8JIM - chains B and S of the 5 polymer chains in the assembly; structure by electron microscopy, 2.98 A resolution.

[Chain B]
Molecule: Guanine nucleotide-binding protein G(I)/G(S)/G(T) subunit beta-1
Source organism: Homo sapiens
UniProtKB: P62873 (GBB1_HUMAN); residues 2-340 here = UniProt positions 2-340
Amino-acid sequence (356 residues; each row starts with the number of its first residue; numbers below 1 keep their minus sign (Met-15 is residue -15)):
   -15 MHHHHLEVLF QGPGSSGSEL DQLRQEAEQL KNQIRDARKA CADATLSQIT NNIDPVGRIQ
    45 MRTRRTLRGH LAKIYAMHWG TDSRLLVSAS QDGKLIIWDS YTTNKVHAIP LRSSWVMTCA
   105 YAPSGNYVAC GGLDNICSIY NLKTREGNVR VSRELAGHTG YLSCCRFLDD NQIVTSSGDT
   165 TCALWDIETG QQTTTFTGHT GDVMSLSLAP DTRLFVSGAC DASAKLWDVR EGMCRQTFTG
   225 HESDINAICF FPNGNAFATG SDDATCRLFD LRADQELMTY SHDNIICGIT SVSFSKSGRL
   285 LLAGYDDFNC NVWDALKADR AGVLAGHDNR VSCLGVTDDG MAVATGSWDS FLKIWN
Unresolved in the structure: -15 to 0
Differences from the reference sequence: initiating methionine (-15); expression tag (-14 to 1)
Curated features (UniProtKB/Swiss-Prot):
  - modified residue: Ser2 (N-acetylserine), His266 (Phosphohistidine)
  - natural variant: Leu30 (L30F: In MRD42; uncertain significance), Arg52 (R52G: In MRD42), Gly64 (G64V: In MRD42), Asp76 (D76E: In MRD42; D76G: In MRD42), Gly77 (G77S: In MRD42), Lys78 (K78R: In MRD42), Ile80 (I80N: In MRD42; I80T: In MRD42), His91 (H91R: In MRD42; uncertain significance), Ala92 (A92T: In MRD42), Pro94 (P94S: In MRD42), Leu95 (L95P: In MRD42), Arg96 (R96L: In MRD42), 5 further natural variant entries in UniProt

[Chain S]
Molecule: scFv16
Source organism: Mus musculus
Notes: antibody fragment or engineered binder
Amino-acid sequence (266 residues; numbered 1 to 266; the number before each row is that of its first residue):
     1 DVQLVESGGG LVQPGGSRKL SCSASGFAFS SFGMHWVRQA PEKGLEWVAY ISSGSGTIYY
    61 ADTVKGRFTI SRDDPKNTLF LQMTSLRSED TAMYYCVRSI YYYGSSPFDF WGQGTTLTVS
   121 SGGGGSGGGG SGGGGSDIVM TQATSSVPVT PGESVSISCR SSKSLLHSNG NTYLYWFLQR
   181 PGQSPQLLIY RMSNLASGVP DRFSGSGSGT AFTLTISRLE AEDVGVYYCM QHLEYPLTFG
   241 AGTKLELKAA AENLYFQGHH HHHHHH
Unresolved in the structure: 1, 122-135, 248-266
Disulfides: Cys159-Cys229

[Chain B / chain S interface]
Pairs across the interface (10; chain B residue first):
  Asp66(B) - Tyr103(S)
  Arg68(B) - Tyr103(S)
  Leu69(B) - Tyr103(S)  hydrophobic
  Val90(B) - Tyr102(S)  hydrophobic
  Arg129(B) - Val2(S)
  Arg129(B) - Arg98(S)
  Glu130(B) - Gly26(S)
  Glu130(B) - Phe27(S)
  Glu130(B) - Ala28(S)  hydrogen bond (backbone-backbone)
  Gly131(B) - Phe32(S)
Also at the interface, not in a pair above, chain B (10 interface residues in all): Asp83, His91, Asn132

[In short]
10 residues of chain B and 8 residues of chain S are in contact, with 1 hydrogen bond. Its one hydrogen bond,
Glu130(B)-Ala28(S), is backbone to backbone.
Here chain B is Guanine nucleotide-binding protein G(I)/G(S)/G(T) subunit beta-1 (Homo sapiens) and chain S is
scFv16 (Mus musculus). Entry 8JIM (Cryo-EM structure of MMF bound ketone body receptor HCAR2-Gi signaling
complex) was determined by electron microscopy (same publication as 8JHY, 8JII and 8JIL).
